Entry 4YI8 (X-ray diffraction, 1.20 A resolution); this record covers chain A.

[Chain A]
Molecule: Recoverin
Organism: Bos taurus
UniProt: P21457 (RECO_BOVIN); residue numbers follow UniProt; this construct covers 2-202
Amino-acid sequence (201 residues; row label = number of the first residue in the row):
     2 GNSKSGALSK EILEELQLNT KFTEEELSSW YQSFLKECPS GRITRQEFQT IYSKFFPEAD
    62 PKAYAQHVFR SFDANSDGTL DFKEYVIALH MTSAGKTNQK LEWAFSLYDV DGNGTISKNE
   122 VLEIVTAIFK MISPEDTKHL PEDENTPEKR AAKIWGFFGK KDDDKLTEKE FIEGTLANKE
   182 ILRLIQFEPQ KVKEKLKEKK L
Not modelled in the structure: 2-6, 198-202
Differences from the reference sequence: engineered mutation Ala153 (Glu in P21457)
Swiss-Prot annotation at these positions:
  - region: Glu189 to Lys192 (Interaction with GRK1), Gln191 to Leu202 (Modulates EF-hand 3 domain calcium binding affinity)
  - binding site (Ca(2+)): Asp74, Asn76, Asp78, Thr80, Glu85, Asp110, Asp112, Asn114, Thr116, Glu121
  - site: Lys192 (Interaction with GRK1)
  - modified residue: Cys39 (Cysteine sulfenic acid (-SOH))
  - lipidation: Gly2 (N-myristoyl glycine)
  - mutagenesis: Cys39 (C39A: Increases calcium binding affinity at EF-hand 3 domain; induces co-operative calcium binding in non-myristoylated protein ...), Pro40 (P40A: Reduces calcium binding affinity), Glu85 (E85Q: Abolishes binding of calcium to EF-hand 2 domain. Abolishes calcium-dependent inhibition of GRK1), Leu185 to Leu202 (Decrease in thermostability), Gln187 to Leu202 (Decrease in thermostability), Phe188 to Leu202 (Decrease in thermostability), Glu189 to Leu202 (Reduces calcium binding affinity. Reduces interaction with GRK1. Reduces inhibition of GRK1 activity), Pro190 (P190G: Reduces interaction with GRK1), Gln191 to Leu202 (Reduces calcium binding affinity to EF-hand 3 domain. Reduces interaction with GRK1), Gln191 (Q191A: Reduces inhibition of GRK1 activity), Lys192 (K192A: Reduces interaction with GRK1. Reduces inhibition of GRK1 activity), Val193 to Leu202 (Reduces calcium binding affinity. Reduces interaction with GRK1), 2 further mutagenesis entries in UniProt
Bound ions: Ca2+ site 1: Asp74, Asn76, Asp78, Thr80, Glu85; Ca2+ site 2: Asp110, Asp112, Asn114, Thr116, Glu121
Reported in the primary citation:
  - Ca2+ coordination: Asp74, Asn76, Asp78, Thr80, Glu85, Asp110, Asp112, Asn114, Thr116, Glu121
  - mutagenesis - E153A: unchanged binding to Ca2+
  - mutagenesis - E153A: unchanged binding to RK
  - conformationally variable residues (helix shift, side-chain flip): Gly7 to Glu25, Phe73, His91, Met92, Trp104
  - contacts within the chain: Ile88-His91 (water-mediated contact)
  - interface residues: Trp31, Ile173

[In short]
Asp74, Asn76, Asp78, Thr80 and Glu85 form the Ca2+ site 1. The Ca2+ site 2 is built by Asp110, Asp112, Asn114,
Thr116 and Glu121. From UniProt: 10 Ca2+-binding residues and 16 mutagenesis sites. From the paper: E153A
leaves binding to Ca2+ unchanged; interface residues Trp31 and Ile173.
Chain A is Recoverin (Bos taurus); the structure, Crystal structure of non-myristoylated E153A recoverin at
1.2 A resolution with calcium ions bound to EF-hands ..., was determined by X-ray diffraction, deposited
together with 4YI9.
